PDB entry 5YXU | X-ray diffraction, 2.70 A resolution | chains E and J of the 3 polymer chains in the assembly

== Chain E ==
Name: HLA class I histocompatibility antigen, A-2 alpha chain
Organism: Homo sapiens
UniProtKB: P01892 (1A02_HUMAN); residues 2-276 here correspond to UniProt positions 25-299 (UniProt number = residue number + 23)
Chain sequence (276 residues; row label = number of the first residue in the row):
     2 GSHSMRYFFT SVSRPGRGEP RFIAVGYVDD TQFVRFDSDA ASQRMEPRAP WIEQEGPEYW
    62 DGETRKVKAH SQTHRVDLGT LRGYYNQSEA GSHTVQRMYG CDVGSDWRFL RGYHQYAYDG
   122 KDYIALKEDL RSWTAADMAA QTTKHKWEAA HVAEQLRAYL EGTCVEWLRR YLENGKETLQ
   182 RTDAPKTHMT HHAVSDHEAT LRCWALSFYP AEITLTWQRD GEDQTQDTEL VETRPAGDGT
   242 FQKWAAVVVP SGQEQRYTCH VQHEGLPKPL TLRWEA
Sequence notes: expression tag (277)
Disulfides: Cys-102/Cys-165, Cys-204/Cys-260

== Chain J ==
Name: Lys-leu-val-ala-leu-gly-ile-asn-ala-val
Organism: Hepatitis C virus
Chain sequence (10 residues; row label = number of the first residue in the row):
     1 KLVALGINAV

== Interface between chain E and chain J ==
Contacting residue pairs (42; chain E residue first):
  Met-6(E) / Lys-1(J)
  Tyr-8(E) / Lys-1(J)  hydrogen bond (side chain-backbone)
  Tyr-8(E) / Leu-2(J)  hydrophobic
  Phe-10(E) / Leu-2(J)  hydrophobic
  Met-46(E) / Leu-2(J)  hydrophobic
  Glu-64(E) / Lys-1(J)
  Glu-64(E) / Leu-2(J)  hydrogen bond (side chain-backbone)
  Lys-67(E) / Lys-1(J)
  Lys-67(E) / Leu-2(J)  hydrogen bond (side chain-backbone)
  Lys-67(E) / Val-3(J)
  Lys-67(E) / Ala-4(J)
  Val-68(E) / Leu-2(J)
  His-71(E) / Val-3(J)
  His-71(E) / Ile-7(J)
  Thr-74(E) / Ile-7(J)
  Thr-74(E) / Asn-8(J)
  Thr-74(E) / Ala-9(J)
  Asp-78(E) / Ala-9(J)
  Asp-78(E) / Val-10(J)  hydrogen bond (side chain-backbone)
  Tyr-85(E) / Val-10(J)  hydrogen bond (side chain-backbone)
  Arg-98(E) / Ile-7(J)
  Tyr-100(E) / Leu-2(J)
  Tyr-100(E) / Val-3(J)  hydrogen bond (side chain-backbone)
  Tyr-117(E) / Val-10(J)
  Thr-144(E) / Val-10(J)  hydrogen bond (side chain-backbone)
  Lys-147(E) / Ala-9(J)
  Lys-147(E) / Val-10(J)  hydrogen bond (side chain-backbone)
  Trp-148(E) / Asn-8(J)
  Trp-148(E) / Ala-9(J)  hydrogen bond (side chain-backbone)
  Trp-148(E) / Val-10(J)  hydrophobic
  Ala-151(E) / Asn-8(J)
  Val-153(E) / Gly-6(J)
  Val-153(E) / Asn-8(J)
  Gln-156(E) / Leu-5(J)
  Gln-156(E) / Gly-6(J)
  Leu-157(E) / Gly-6(J)
  Tyr-160(E) / Lys-1(J)  hydrogen bond (side chain-backbone)
  Tyr-160(E) / Leu-2(J)
  Tyr-160(E) / Val-3(J)  hydrophobic
  Thr-164(E) / Lys-1(J)
  Trp-168(E) / Lys-1(J)
  Tyr-172(E) / Lys-1(J)  hydrogen bond (side chain-backbone)
Other interface residues (no listed pair), chain E (31 interface residues in all): Tyr-60, Val-77, Thr-81, Leu-82, His-115, Tyr-124

== In short ==
Chain E and chain J form an interface of 31 and 10 residues respectively; the contacts include 11 hydrogen
bonds. Polar contacts include Tyr-8(E)/Lys-1(J), Glu-64(E)/Leu-2(J) and Lys-67(E)/Leu-2(J).
Here chain E is HLA class I histocompatibility antigen, A-2 alpha chain (Homo sapiens) and chain J is
Lys-leu-val-ala-leu-gly-ile-asn-ala-val (Hepatitis C virus). Entry 5YXU (an affinity enhanced T cell receptor
in complex with HLA-A0201 restricted HCV NS3 peptide KLVALGINAV) was determined by X-ray diffraction.
